Entry 8RDJ (electron microscopy, 2.62 A resolution); this record covers chains E and F of the 24 polymer chains in the assembly.

# Chain E
Molecule: DNA-directed RNA polymerase subunit beta''
From: Sinapis alba
UniProt: A0A6C0M829 (A0A6C0M829_SINAL); residues 1-1373 here = UniProt positions 1-1373
Amino-acid sequence (1373 residues; each row starts with the number of its first residue):
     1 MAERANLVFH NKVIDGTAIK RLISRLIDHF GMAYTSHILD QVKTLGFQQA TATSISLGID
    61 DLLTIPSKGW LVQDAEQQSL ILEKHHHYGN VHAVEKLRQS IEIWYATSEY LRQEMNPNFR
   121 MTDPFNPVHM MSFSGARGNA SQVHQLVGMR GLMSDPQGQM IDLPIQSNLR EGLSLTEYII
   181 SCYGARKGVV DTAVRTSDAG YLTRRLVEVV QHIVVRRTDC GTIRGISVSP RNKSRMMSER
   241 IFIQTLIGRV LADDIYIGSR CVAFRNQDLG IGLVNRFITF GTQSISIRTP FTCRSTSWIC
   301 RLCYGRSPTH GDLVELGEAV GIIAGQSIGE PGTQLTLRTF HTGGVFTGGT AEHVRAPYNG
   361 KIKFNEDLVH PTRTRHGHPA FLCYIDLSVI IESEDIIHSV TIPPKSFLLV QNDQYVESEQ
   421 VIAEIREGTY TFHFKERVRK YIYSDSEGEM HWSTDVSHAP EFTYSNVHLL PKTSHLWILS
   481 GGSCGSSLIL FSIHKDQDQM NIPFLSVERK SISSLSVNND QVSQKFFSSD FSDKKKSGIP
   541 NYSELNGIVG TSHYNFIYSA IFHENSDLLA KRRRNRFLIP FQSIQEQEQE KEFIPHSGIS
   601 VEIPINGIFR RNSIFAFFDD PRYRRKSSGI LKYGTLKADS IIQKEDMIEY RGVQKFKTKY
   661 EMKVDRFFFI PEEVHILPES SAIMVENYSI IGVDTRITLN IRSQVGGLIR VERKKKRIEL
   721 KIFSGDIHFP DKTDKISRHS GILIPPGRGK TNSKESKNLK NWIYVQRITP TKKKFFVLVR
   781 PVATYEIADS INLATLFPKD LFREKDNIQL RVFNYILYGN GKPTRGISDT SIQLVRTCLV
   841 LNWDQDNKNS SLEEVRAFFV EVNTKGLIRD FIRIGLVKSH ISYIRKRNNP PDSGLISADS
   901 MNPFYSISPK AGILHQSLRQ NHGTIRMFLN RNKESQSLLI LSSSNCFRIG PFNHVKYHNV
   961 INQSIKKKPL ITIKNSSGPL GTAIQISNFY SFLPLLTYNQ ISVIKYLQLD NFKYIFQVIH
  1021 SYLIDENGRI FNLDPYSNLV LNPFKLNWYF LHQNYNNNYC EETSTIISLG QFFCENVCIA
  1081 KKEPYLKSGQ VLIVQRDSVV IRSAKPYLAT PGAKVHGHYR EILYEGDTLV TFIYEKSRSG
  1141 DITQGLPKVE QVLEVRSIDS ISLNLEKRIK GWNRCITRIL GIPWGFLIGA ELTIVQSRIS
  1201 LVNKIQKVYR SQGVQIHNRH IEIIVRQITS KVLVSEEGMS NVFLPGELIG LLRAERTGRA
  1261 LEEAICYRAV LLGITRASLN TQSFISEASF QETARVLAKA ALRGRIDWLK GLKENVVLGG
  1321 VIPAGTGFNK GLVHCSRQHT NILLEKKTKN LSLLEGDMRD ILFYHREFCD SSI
Disordered / not traced: 1-4, 333-350, 427-435, 505-565, 581-598, 634-664, 748-759, 844-854, 877-884, 891-900, 906-921, 929-936, 951-971, 1057-1064, 1136-1144, 1156-1161, 1332-1359, 1370-1373
Ion coordination: Zn2+: Cys220, Cys293, Cys300, Cys303

# Chain F
Molecule: PAP1
From: Sinapis alba
Amino-acid sequence (911 residues; numbered 1 to 911; the number before each row is that of its first residue):
     1 MSLFFLNPAL PSNSIHPIPR RAAGISSIRC SISAPEKKPR RRRKQQQKRE NEDSSSFGSS
    61 EAVSALERSL RLTFMDELME RARNRDPSGV SEVIYDMIAA GLSPGPRSFH GLVVAHALNG
   121 DEQGAMHSLR KELGAGQRPL PETMIALVRL SGSKGNAQRG LELLAAMEKL NYDIRQAWLI
   181 LVEELVRTNH LEEANKVFLK GARGGMRATD QLYDLMIEED CKAGDHSNAL DISYEMEAAG
   241 RFATTFHFNC LLSVQATCGI PEVAYATFEN MEYGEDFMKP DTETYNWVIQ AYTRADSYDR
   301 VQDVAELLGM MVEDYKRVQP NVKTHALLVE CFTKYCVVKE AIRHFRALKN FEGGTKVLHN
   361 AGNFEDPLSL YLRALCREGR IVELIDALDA MRRDNQPIPP RAMIMSRKYR TLVSSWIEPL
   421 QEEAELGYEI DYLARYVEEG GLTGERKRWV PRRGKTPLDP DAAGFIYSNP IETSFKQRCL
   481 EDWKVHHRKL LRTLQSEGLP VLGDASESDY MRVMERLRNI IKGPAQNLLK PKAASKMVVS
   541 ELKEELEAQG LPIDGTRNVL YQRVQKARRI NKSRGRPLWV PPIEEEEEEV DEEVDELICR
   601 IKLHEGDTEF WKRRFLGEGL IETTAETKET DESSVATGEI ENKTEVVAKE ADDDEDDEEE
   661 EQEGDEDDDE NEEEEEAVVV EPENRAEGED LIKNKAADAK RHLQMIGVQL LKESDEANRT
   721 KKRGKRASRM TLEDDADEDW FPEEPFEAFK EMRERKVFDV SDMYTIADVW GWTWEKDFKN
   781 KTPRRWSQEW EVELAIVLMA KVIELGGVPT IGDCAVILRA AIRAPMPSSF LKILQTTHSL
   841 GYAFGSPLYD EIITLCLDLG ELDAAIAIVA DMETTGITVP DQTLDKVISA RQSNEIPKSE
   901 HEEPPSSSES S
Disordered / not traced: 1-62, 498-506, 522-540, 572-593, 617-739, 896-911

# How chain E and chain F interact
Residue-residue contacts - 105 pairs, chain E then chain F:
  Arg217(E) - Glu269(F)
  Arg217(E) - Asn270(F)
  Arg217(E) - Tyr273(F)
  Asp219(E) - Tyr273(F)
  Cys220(E) - Tyr273(F)
  Arg224(E) - Lys756(F)
  Arg224(E) - Val757(F)  hydrogen bond (side chain-backbone)
  Arg224(E) - Phe758(F)
  Arg224(E) - Asp762(F)  salt bridge
  Ser227(E) - Arg755(F)  hydrogen bond (side chain-backbone)
  Ser227(E) - Lys756(F)
  Arg294(E) - Glu272(F)  salt bridge
  Arg294(E) - Tyr273(F)
  Trp298(E) - Tyr273(F)  hydrophobic
  Ser1162(E) - Trp740(F)
  Asn1164(E) - Trp740(F)
  Arg1168(E) - Trp740(F)
  Arg1168(E) - Phe741(F)  hydrogen bond (side chain-backbone)
  Arg1168(E) - Glu743(F)  salt bridge
  Trp1172(E) - Phe741(F)
  Trp1172(E) - Pro742(F)  hydrogen bond (side chain-backbone)
  Trp1172(E) - Glu743(F)
  Cys1175(E) - Pro745(F)  hydrophobic
  Thr1177(E) - Arg492(F)
  Arg1178(E) - Arg492(F)
  Arg1178(E) - Ser496(F)
  Arg1178(E) - Glu497(F)
  Ile1179(E) - Trp611(F)
  Ile1179(E) - Arg614(F)  hydrogen bond (backbone-side chain)
  Ile1179(E) - Pro745(F)  hydrophobic
  Ile1179(E) - Phe746(F)  hydrophobic
  Leu1180(E) - Trp611(F)  hydrophobic
  Leu1180(E) - Phe749(F)  hydrophobic
  Gly1181(E) - Trp611(F)
  Ile1182(E) - Gly606(F)
  Ile1182(E) - Trp611(F)
  Trp1184(E) - Trp611(F)
  Trp1184(E) - Asp762(F)
  Trp1184(E) - Met763(F)  hydrophobic
  Trp1184(E) - Tyr764(F)
  Trp1184(E) - Thr765(F)
  Leu1187(E) - Phe758(F)  hydrophobic
  Ile1188(E) - Phe615(F)  hydrophobic
  Ile1188(E) - Phe749(F)  hydrophobic
  Ile1188(E) - Met752(F)  hydrophobic
  Ile1188(E) - Phe758(F)  hydrophobic
  Leu1192(E) - Phe741(F)  hydrophobic
  Leu1192(E) - Ala748(F)  hydrophobic
  Leu1192(E) - Met752(F)  hydrophobic
  Val1195(E) - Phe741(F)  hydrophobic
  Val1195(E) - Val757(F)  hydrophobic
  Gln1196(E) - Trp740(F)
  Gln1196(E) - Phe741(F)  hydrogen bond (side chain-backbone)
  Ile1199(E) - Arg755(F)
  Asn1241(E) - Val301(F)
  Asn1241(E) - Tyr335(F)  hydrogen bond (side chain-backbone)
  Asn1241(E) - Cys336(F)  hydrogen bond (side chain-backbone)
  Asn1241(E) - Val337(F)
  Val1242(E) - Val301(F)  hydrophobic
  Val1242(E) - Gln302(F)  hydrogen bond (backbone-side chain)
  Phe1243(E) - Gln302(F)
  Glu1247(E) - Gln302(F)  hydrogen bond
  Arg1253(E) - Gln302(F)  hydrogen bond
  Arg1253(E) - Asp303(F)  salt bridge
  Arg1253(E) - Glu306(F)  salt bridge
  Arg1256(E) - Glu306(F)  salt bridge
  Arg1256(E) - Gly309(F)
  Arg1256(E) - Met310(F)
  Arg1256(E) - Glu313(F)
  Thr1257(E) - Ala305(F)
  Thr1257(E) - Glu306(F)
  Arg1259(E) - Glu313(F)  salt bridge
  Arg1259(E) - Asp762(F)  hydrogen bond (side chain-backbone)
  Arg1259(E) - Tyr764(F)  hydrogen bond (side chain-backbone)
  Arg1259(E) - Ile766(F)  hydrogen bond (backbone-backbone)
  Ala1260(E) - Leu308(F)  hydrophobic
  Ala1260(E) - Gly309(F)
  Ala1260(E) - Glu340(F)
  Ala1260(E) - Arg343(F)
  Ala1260(E) - Ile766(F)
  Leu1261(E) - Ala305(F)  hydrophobic
  Leu1261(E) - Phe332(F)  hydrophobic
  Leu1261(E) - Glu340(F)
  Glu1262(E) - Glu340(F)  hydrogen bond (backbone-side chain)
  Glu1262(E) - Arg343(F)
  Glu1262(E) - Lys779(F)
  Glu1263(E) - Val337(F)
  Glu1263(E) - Lys339(F)  salt bridge
  Glu1263(E) - Glu340(F)
  Arg1303(E) - Tyr298(F)
  Gly1304(E) - Tyr298(F)  hydrogen bond (backbone-side chain)
  Ile1306(E) - Tyr298(F)
  Trp1308(E) - Glu262(F)
  Asp1360(E) - Lys169(F)  salt bridge
  Ile1361(E) - Leu163(F)  hydrophobic
  Leu1362(E) - Leu133(F)  hydrophobic
  Leu1362(E) - Ala166(F)
  Leu1362(E) - Lys169(F)
  Leu1362(E) - Leu170(F)  hydrophobic
  His1365(E) - Arg130(F)
  His1365(E) - Leu133(F)
  His1365(E) - Gly134(F)
  Glu1367(E) - Gly134(F)
  Glu1367(E) - Ala135(F)
  Glu1367(E) - Gly136(F)
Also at the interface, not in a pair above, chain E (52 interface residues in all): Leu1165, Lys1167, Ile1176, Glu1191, Arg1366, Phe1368
Also at the interface, not in a pair above, chain F (64 interface residues in all): Met126, Leu129, Glu162, Ile260, Glu605, Thr608, Glu775

# Summary
Chain E and chain F form an interface of 52 and 64 residues respectively; the contacts include 16 hydrogen
bonds and 9 salt bridges. Polar contacts include Arg224(E)-Asp762(F), Arg294(E)-Glu272(F) and
Arg1168(E)-Glu743(F). The Zn2+ site is built by Cys220(E), Cys293(E), Cys300(E) and Cys303(E).
Chain E is DNA-directed RNA polymerase subunit beta'' and chain F is PAP1, both from Sinapis alba; the
structure, Plastid-encoded RNA polymerase transcription elongation complex (Integrated model), was determined
by electron microscopy together with 8R5O, 8R6S and 8RAS from the same study.
